PDB entry 8EHZ | X-ray diffraction, 2.06 A resolution | chains C and A

# Chain C
Protein: H317
Amino-acid sequence (12 residues; row label = number of the first residue in the row):
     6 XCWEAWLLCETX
Not modelled in the structure: 17
Modified residues: ACE (acetyl group) at position 6; NH2 (amino group) at position 17
Covalently attached groups: N,N'-(1,4-phenylene)diacetamide (WHL) linked to C7, C14
Residues lining bound ligands: N,N'-(1,4-phenylene)diacetamide (WHL): A10, W11, E15, T16

# Chain A
Protein: E3 ubiquitin-protein ligase CHIP
From: Homo sapiens
Notes: EC 2.3.2.27; fragment: TPR domain
UniProt: Q9UNE7 (CHIP_HUMAN); residue numbers follow UniProt; this construct covers 21-154
Amino-acid sequence (139 residues; numbered 16 to 154; the number before each row is that of its first residue):
    16 GAMGSEKSPSAQELKEQGNRLFVGRKYPEAAACYGRAITRNPLVAVYYTN
    66 RALCYLKMQQHEQALADCRRALELDGQSVKAHFFLGQCQLEMESYDEAIA
   116 NLQRAYSLAKEQRLNFGDDIPSALRIAKKKRWNSIEERR
Not modelled in the structure: 16-21, 151-154
Sequence notes: expression tag (16-20)
Residues lining bound ligands: N,N'-(1,4-phenylene)diacetamide (WHL): N130, F131, D134

# Chain C / chain A interface
Residue-residue contacts (19; chain C residue first):
  C7(C) - D134(A)
  W8(C) - L68(A)  hydrophobic
  W8(C) - K72(A)
  W8(C) - F98(A)  hydrophobic
  E9(C) - V38(A)
  W11(C) - K95(A)  hydrogen bond (backbone-side chain)
  W11(C) - F98(A)
  W11(C) - F99(A)  hydrophobic
  W11(C) - F131(A)  hydrophobic
  W11(C) - D134(A)
  W11(C) - I135(A)  hydrophobic
  L12(C) - N34(A)
  L12(C) - Y49(A)
  L12(C) - N65(A)  hydrogen bond (backbone-side chain)
  L12(C) - K95(A)  hydrogen bond (backbone-side chain)
  L13(C) - N34(A)
  C14(C) - V61(A)
  C14(C) - K95(A)  hydrogen bond (backbone-side chain)
  E15(C) - K30(A)  salt bridge
Also at the interface, not in a pair above, chain A (16 interface residues in all): F37, Q102

# Summary
8 residues of chain C face 16 of chain A across their interface; the contacts include 4 hydrogen bonds and 1
salt bridge. Among the polar pairs are E15(C)-K30(A), W11(C)-K95(A) and L12(C)-N65(A). Chain A binds
N,N'-(1,4-phenylene)diacetamide. N,N'-(1,4-phenylene)diacetamide is covalently linked to C7(C).
Here chain C is H317 and chain A is E3 ubiquitin-protein ligase CHIP (Homo sapiens). Entry 8EHZ (Crystal
structure of the STUB1 TPR domain in complex with H317, a Helicon Polypeptide) was determined by X-ray
diffraction (same publication as 8EI0, 8EI1, 8EI2, 8EI3, 8EI5, 8EI6 and 6 further entries).
